Entry 8G70 (electron microscopy, 3.40 A resolution); this record covers chains B and O of the 12 polymer chains in the assembly.

[Chain B]
Molecule: Spike glycoprotein
Source organism: Severe acute respiratory syndrome coronavirus 2
UniProtKB: P0DTC2 (SPIKE_SARS2); residue numbers follow UniProt; this construct covers 14-1211
Sequence (1234 residues; row label = number of the first residue in the row):
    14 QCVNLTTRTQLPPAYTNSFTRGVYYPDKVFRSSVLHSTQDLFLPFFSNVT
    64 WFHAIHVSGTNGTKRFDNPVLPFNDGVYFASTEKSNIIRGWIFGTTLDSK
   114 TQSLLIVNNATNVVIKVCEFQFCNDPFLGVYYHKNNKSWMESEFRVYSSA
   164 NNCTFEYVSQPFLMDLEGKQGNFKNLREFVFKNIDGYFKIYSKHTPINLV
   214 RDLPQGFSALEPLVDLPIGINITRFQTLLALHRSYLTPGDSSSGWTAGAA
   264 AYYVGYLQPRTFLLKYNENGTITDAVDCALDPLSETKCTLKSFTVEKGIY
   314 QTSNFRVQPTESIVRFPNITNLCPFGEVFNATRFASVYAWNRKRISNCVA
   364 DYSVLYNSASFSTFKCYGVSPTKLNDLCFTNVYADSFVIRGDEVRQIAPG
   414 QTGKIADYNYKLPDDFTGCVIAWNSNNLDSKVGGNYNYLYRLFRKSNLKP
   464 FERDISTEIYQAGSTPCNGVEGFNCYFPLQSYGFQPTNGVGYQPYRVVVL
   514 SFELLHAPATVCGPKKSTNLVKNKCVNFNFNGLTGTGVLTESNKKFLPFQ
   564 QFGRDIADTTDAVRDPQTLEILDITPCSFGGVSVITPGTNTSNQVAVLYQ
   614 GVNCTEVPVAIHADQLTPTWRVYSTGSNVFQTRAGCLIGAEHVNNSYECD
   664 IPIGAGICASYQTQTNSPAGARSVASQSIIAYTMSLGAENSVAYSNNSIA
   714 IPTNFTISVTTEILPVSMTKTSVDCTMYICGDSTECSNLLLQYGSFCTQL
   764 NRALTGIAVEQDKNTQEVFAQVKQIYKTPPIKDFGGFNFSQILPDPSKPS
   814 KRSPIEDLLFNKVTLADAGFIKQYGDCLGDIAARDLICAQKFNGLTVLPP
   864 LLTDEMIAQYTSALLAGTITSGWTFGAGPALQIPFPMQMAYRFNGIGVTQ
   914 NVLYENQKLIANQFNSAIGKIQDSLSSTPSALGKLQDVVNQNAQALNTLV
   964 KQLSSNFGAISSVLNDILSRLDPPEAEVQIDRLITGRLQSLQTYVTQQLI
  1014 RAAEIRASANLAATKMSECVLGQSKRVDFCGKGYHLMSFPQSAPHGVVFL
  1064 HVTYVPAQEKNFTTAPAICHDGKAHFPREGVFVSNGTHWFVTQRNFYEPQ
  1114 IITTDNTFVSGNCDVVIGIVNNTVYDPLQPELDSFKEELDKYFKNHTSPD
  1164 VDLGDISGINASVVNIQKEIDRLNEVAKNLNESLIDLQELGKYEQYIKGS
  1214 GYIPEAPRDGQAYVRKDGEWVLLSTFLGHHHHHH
Unresolved in the structure: 181-183, 626-631, 677-688, 828-853, 1148-1247
Differences from the reference sequence: conflict Gly614 (Asp in P0DTC2), Ala682 (Arg in P0DTC2), Gly683 (Arg in P0DTC2), Pro817 (Phe in P0DTC2), Pro892 (Ala in P0DTC2), Pro899 (Ala in P0DTC2), Pro942 (Ala in P0DTC2), Pro986 (Lys in P0DTC2), Pro987 (Val in P0DTC2); expression tag (1212-1247)
Cystine bridges: Cys15-Cys136, Cys131-Cys166, Cys291-Cys301, Cys336-Cys361, Cys379-Cys432, Cys391-Cys525, Cys480-Cys488, Cys538-Cys590, Cys617-Cys649, Cys662-Cys671, Cys738-Cys760, Cys743-Cys749, Cys1032-Cys1043, Cys1082-Cys1126
Glycans and other covalent adducts: N-acetylglucosamine (NAG) linked to Asn17, Asn61, Asn74, Asn122, Asn149, Asn165, Asn234, Asn282, Asn331, Asn343, Asn603, Asn616, Asn657, Asn709, Asn717, Asn801, Asn1074, Asn1098, Asn1134
Swiss-Prot annotation at these positions:
  - region: Asn280 to Cys301 (Putative superantigen), Arg403 to Asp405 (Integrin-binding motif), Asn448 to Phe456 (Immunodominant HLA epitope recognized by the CD8+), Pro681, Ala684 (Putative superantigen), Ser816 to Tyr837 (Fusion peptide 1), Lys835 to Phe855 (Fusion peptide 2), Asp1163 to Glu1202 (Heptad repeat 2)
  - site (Cleavage): Arg685, Ser686, Arg815, Ser816
  - glycosylation: Asn17 (N-linked (GlcNAc...) (complex) asparagine), Asn61 (N-linked (GlcNAc...) (hybrid) asparagine), Asn74 (N-linked (GlcNAc...) (complex) asparagine), Asn122 (N-linked (GlcNAc...) (hybrid) asparagine), Asn149 (N-linked (GlcNAc...) (complex) asparagine), Asn165 (N-linked (GlcNAc...) (complex) asparagine), Asn234 (N-linked (GlcNAc...) (high mannose) asparagine), Asn282 (N-linked (GlcNAc...) (complex) asparagine), Thr323 (O-linked (GalNAc) threonine), Ser325 (O-linked (HexNAc...) serine), Asn331 (N-linked (GlcNAc...) (complex) asparagine), Asn343 (N-linked (GlcNAc...) (complex) asparagine), Asn603 (N-linked (GlcNAc...) (hybrid) asparagine), Asn616 (N-linked (GlcNAc...) (complex) asparagine), Asn657 (N-linked (GlcNAc...) (complex) asparagine), Thr676 (O-linked (GlcNAc...) threonine), Thr678 (O-linked (GlcNAc...) threonine), Asn709 (N-linked (GlcNAc...) (high mannose) asparagine), Asn717 (N-linked (GlcNAc...) (hybrid) asparagine), Asn801 (N-linked (GlcNAc...) (hybrid) asparagine) and 6 more in UniProt
  - natural variant: Leu18 (L18F: In strain: Beta/B.1.351, Gamma/P.1 and 1 more), Thr19 (T19I: In strain: Omicron/BQ.1.1, Omicron/XBB.1.5 and 1 more; T19R: In strain: Delta/B.1.617.2, Omicron/BA.2 and 4 more), Thr20 (T20N: In strain: Gamma/P.1), Leu24 to Ala27 (sequence variant, change not given here; In strain: Omicron/BA.2, Omicron/BA.2.12.1 and 6 more), Pro26 (P26S: In strain: Gamma/P.1), Gln52 (Q52H: In strain: Omicron/EG.5.1), Ala67 (A67V: In strain: Eta/B.1.525, Omicron/BA.1), His69 to Val70 (deletion: In strain: Alpha/B.1.1.7, Eta/B.1.525 and 5 more), Gly75 (G75V: In strain: Lambda/C.37), Thr76 (T76I: In strain: Lambda/C.37), Asp80 (D80A: In strain: Beta/B.1.351), Val83 (V83A: In strain: Omicron/XBB.1.5, Omicron/EG.5.1), 80 further natural variant entries in UniProt
  - mutagenesis: His69 to Val70 (Increased incorporation of cleaved spike into virions), Asn121 (N121Q: Partial loss of biliverdin affinity), Arg190 (R190K: Partial loss of biliverdin affinity), Asn234 (N234Q: Increased resistance to neutralizing antibodies), Asn331 (N331Q: Reduced viral infectivity), Asn343 (N343Q: Reduced viral infectivity), Leu452 (L452R: Increased resistance to neutralizing antibodies. Decreases HLA binding to NF9 epitope. Increased binding affinity to human ACE2), Tyr453 (Y453F: Decreased HLA binding to NF9 epitope. Increased binding affinity to human ACE2), Ala475 (A475V: Increased resistance to neutralizing antibodies), Val483 (V483A: Increased resistance to neutralizing antibodies), Glu484 (E484D: Increased replication in human TMEM106B overexpressing cells), Phe490 (F490L: Increased resistance to neutralizing antibodies and human covalescent sera neutralization), 11 further mutagenesis entries in UniProt

[Chain O]
Molecule: Nanosota-3
Source organism: Vicugna pacos
Sequence (138 residues; each row starts with the number of its first residue; numbers below 1 keep their minus sign (Met-1 is residue -1)):
    -1 MAQVQLQESGGGLVQAGGSLRLSCAASGSIFSPNTMGWFRQALGKQREMV
    49 AVISSIASTQYANFVKGRFTITRDNTKNTVHLQMNSLIPEDTAVYYCYAV
    99 DKSQDYWGQGTQVTVSSGGQHHHHHHGAYPYDVPDYAS
Unresolved in the structure: -1 to 0, 116-136
Cystine bridges: Cys22-Cys95
Ligand contacts: N-acetylglucosamine (NAG; 2-acetamido-2-deoxy-beta-D-glucopyranose): Ser25, Gly26, Ser27

[Chain B / chain O interface]
Pairs across the interface (9; chain B residue first):
  Lys113(B) - Pro31(O)
  Lys113(B) - Ser53(O)
  Lys113(B) - Ile54(O)
  Thr114(B) - Pro31(O)
  Glu132(B) - Ile28(O)
  Glu132(B) - Phe29(O)
  Glu132(B) - Ser30(O)  hydrogen bond (side chain-backbone)
  Asn165(B) - Ser27(O)  hydrogen bond (side chain-backbone)
  Gly232(B) - Lys100(O)  hydrogen bond (backbone-side chain)
Interface residues without a listed pair, chain B (6 interface residues in all): Gln115
Interface residues without a listed pair, chain O (10 interface residues in all): Gly26, Asn32

[Overview]
Chain B and chain O form an interface of 6 and 10 residues respectively; the contacts include 3 hydrogen
bonds. Polar contacts include Glu132(B)-Ser30(O), Asn165(B)-Ser27(O) and Gly232(B)-Lys100(O). Chain O binds
N-acetylglucosamine. Covalently linked N-acetylglucosamine: at Asn17(B), Asn61(B), Asn74(B), Asn122(B),
Asn149(B) and Asn165(B) and 13 more.
Chain B is Spike glycoprotein (Severe acute respiratory syndrome coronavirus 2) and chain O is Nanosota-3
(Vicugna pacos); the structure, SARS-CoV-2 spike/nanobody mixture complex, was determined by electron
microscopy.
